4DN0 - chain A; structure by X-ray diffraction, 2.30 A resolution.

# Chain A
Molecule: Putative uncharacterized protein pelD
Source organism: Pseudomonas aeruginosa
Notes: fragment: Soluble fragment
Reference sequence: Q02PM6 (Q02PM6_PSEAB); numbering as in UniProt (aligned over 156-455)
Amino-acid sequence (321 residues; each row starts with the number of its first residue):
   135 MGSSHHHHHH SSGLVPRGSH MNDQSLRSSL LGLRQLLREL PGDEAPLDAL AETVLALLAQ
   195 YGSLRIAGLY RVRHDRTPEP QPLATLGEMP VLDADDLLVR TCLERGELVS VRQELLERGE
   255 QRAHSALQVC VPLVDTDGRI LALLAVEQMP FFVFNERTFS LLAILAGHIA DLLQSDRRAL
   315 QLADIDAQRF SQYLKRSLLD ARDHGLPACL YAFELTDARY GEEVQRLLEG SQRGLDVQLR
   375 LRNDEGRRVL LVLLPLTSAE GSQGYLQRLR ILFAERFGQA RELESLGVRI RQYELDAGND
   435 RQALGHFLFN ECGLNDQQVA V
Unresolved in the structure: 135-157, 250-259, 309-317
Construct notes: expression tag (135-155)
Ion coordination: Na+ near Glu348 (its only coordinating residue here)
Small-molecule neighbours:
  - c-di-GMP (C2E; 9,9'-[(2R,3R,3aS,5S,7aR,9R,10R,10aS,12S,14aR)-3,5,10,12-tetrahydroxy-5,12-dioxidooctahydro-2H,7H-difuro[3,2-d:3',2'-j][1,3,7,9,2,8]tetraoxadiphosphacyclododecine-2,9-diyl]bis(2-amino-1,9-dihydro-6H-purin-6-one)), molecule 1: Arg161, Ser365, Arg367, Asp370, Leu388, Thr391, Gly395, Gly398, Tyr399, Arg402
  - c-di-GMP (C2E), molecule 2: Arg161, Ser162, Leu165, Ser365, Gln366, Arg367, Gly368, Arg402
What the authors report for this chain:
  - binding site for c-di-GMP: Arg161, Arg367, Asp370, Arg402
  - mutagenesis - R161A (Kd of 4.9 mum): decreased binding to c-di-GMP
  - mutagenesis - R367A, D370A, R402A: abolished binding to c-di-GMP
  - conformationally variable residues (domain motion): Ser294, His338

# In short
Chain A binds c-di-GMP. The paper reports a binding site for c-di-GMP at Arg161, Arg367 and Asp370 among
others; R367A, D370A and R402A abolish binding to c-di-GMP.
Chain A is Putative uncharacterized protein pelD (Pseudomonas aeruginosa); the structure, PelD 156-455 from
Pseudomonas aeruginosa PA14 in complex with c-di-GMP, was determined by X-ray diffraction, deposited together
with 4DMZ.
